Entry 7OW5 (X-ray diffraction, 2.58 A resolution); this record covers chains C and E of the 5 polymer chains in the assembly.

== Chain C ==
Protein: KRAS peptide (VVVGAGGVGK)
Notes: EC 3.6.5.2
Reference sequence: P01111 (RASN_HUMAN); residues 1-10 here correspond to UniProt positions 7-16 (UniProt number = residue number + 6)
Sequence (10 residues; each row starts with the number of its first residue):
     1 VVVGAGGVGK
Curated features (UniProtKB/Swiss-Prot):
  - binding site (GTP): Gly4 to Lys10
What the authors report for this chain:
  - mutagenesis - G4A, G9A: decreased binding to JDI TCR

== Chain E ==
Protein: TCR beta
Organism: Homo sapiens
Sequence (246 residues; row label = number of the first residue in the row; numbering starts at 0):
     0 MNAGVTQTPKFRVLKTGQSMTLLCAQDMNHEYMYWYRQDPGMGLRLIHYS
    50 VGEGTTAKGEVPDGYNVSRLKKQNFLLGLESAAPSQTSVYFCASKVGPGQ
   100 HNSPLHFGNGTRLTVTEDLNKVFPPEVAVFEPSEAEISHTQKATLVCLAT
   150 GFYPDHVELSWWVNGKEVHSGVCTDPQPLKEQPALNDSRYALSSRLRVSA
   200 TFWQDPRNHFRCQVQFYGLSENDEWTQDRAKPVTQIVSAEAWGRAD
Cystine bridges: Cys23-Cys91, Cys146-Cys211
What the authors report for this chain:
  - specificity-determining residues: Lys94, Gln99, His100, Asn101 (from molecular simulation)

== Chain C / chain E interface ==
Residue-residue contacts (8; chain C residue first):
  Ala5(C) - His100(E)
  Gly6(C) - His100(E)
  Gly7(C) - Gln99(E)
  Gly7(C) - His100(E)  hydrogen bond (backbone-backbone)
  Gly7(C) - Asn101(E)  hydrogen bond (backbone-side chain)
  Val8(C) - Gly98(E)
  Val8(C) - Asn101(E)
  Gly9(C) - Gly98(E)  hydrogen bond (backbone-backbone)
From the paper, about this interface:
  - pairs named by the authors: Gly98(E)-Gly9(C) (backbone contact), His100(E)-Gly7(C) (backbone contact), Asn101(E)-Gly7(C) (backbone contact)

== Summary ==
5 residues of chain C face 4 of chain E across their interface; the contacts include 3 hydrogen bonds. Polar
contacts include Gly7(C)-Asn101(E), Gly7(C)-His100(E) and Gly9(C)-Gly98(E). The authors report backbone
contacts between Gly98(E) and Gly9(C), His100(E) and Gly7(C) and Asn101(E) and Gly7(C). From the paper: G4A
and G9A of chain C reduce binding to JDI TCR; specificity determinants Lys94(E), Gln99(E) and His100(E) among
others.
Chain C is KRAS peptide (VVVGAGGVGK) and chain E is TCR beta (Homo sapiens); the structure, Crystal structure
of a TCR in complex with HLA-A*11:01 bound to KRAS peptide (VVVGAGGVGK), was determined by X-ray diffraction
together with 7OW3, 7OW4, 7OW6 and 7PB2 from the same study.
